PDB entry 8C7U | X-ray diffraction, 3.15 A resolution | chains B and F of the 6 polymer chains in the assembly

[Chain B]
Protein: GTP-sensing transcriptional pleiotropic repressor CodY
Source organism: Enterococcus faecalis (strain ATCC 700802 / V583)
Reference sequence: A0A1B4XP18 (A0A1B4XP18_ENTFL); residue numbers follow UniProt; this construct covers 1-260
Amino-acid sequence (262 residues; row label = number of the first residue in the row; numbers below 1 keep their minus sign (Gly-1 is residue -1)):
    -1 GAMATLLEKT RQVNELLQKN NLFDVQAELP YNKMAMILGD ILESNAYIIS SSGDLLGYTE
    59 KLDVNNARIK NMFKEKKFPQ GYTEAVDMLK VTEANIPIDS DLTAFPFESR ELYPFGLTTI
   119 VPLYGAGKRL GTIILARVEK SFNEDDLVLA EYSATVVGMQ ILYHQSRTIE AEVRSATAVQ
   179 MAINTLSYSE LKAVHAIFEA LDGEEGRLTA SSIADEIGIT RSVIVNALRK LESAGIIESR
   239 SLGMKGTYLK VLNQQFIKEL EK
Disordered / not traced: -1
Construct notes: expression tag (-1 to 0)
Small-molecule neighbours: leucine (LEU): Arg66, Ile67, Met70, Phe76, Tyr80, Thr101, Ala102, Phe103, Pro104, Phe105
Reported in the primary citation:
  - binding site for leucine: Arg66
  - mutagenesis - K74A: unchanged binding to leucine
  - mutagenesis - K74A: decreased binding to DNA
  - mutagenesis - Y186A/R238A/L240A/Y246A: abolished binding to DNA

[Chain F]
Molecule: 30-nt DNA strand
Sequence (30 nucleotides; row label = number of the first residue in the row):
     1 GATAATTTTC AGAATTTTCA GAAAATTTAG

[Chain B / chain F interface]
Residue-residue contacts (14):
  Ser185(B) with DC19(F), hydrogen bond to the phosphate
  Tyr186(B) with DC19(F), phosphate contact
  Ser187(B) with DC19(F), hydrogen bond to the phosphate
  Ile217(B) with DA20(F), phosphate contact
  Thr218(B) with DA20(F), hydrogen bond to the phosphate; DG21(F), base contact
  Ser220(B) with DG21(F), hydrogen bond to the base
  Leu240(B) with DT27(F), sugar contact; DT28(F), sugar contact
  Gly241(B) with DT27(F), hydrogen bond to the sugar
  Met242(B) with DT27(F), hydrogen bond to the base; DT28(F), base contact
  Lys243(B) with DT28(F), phosphate contact; DA29(F), phosphate contact
Other interface residues (no listed pair), chain B (14 interface residues in all): Glu188, Gly216, Val221, Ser239
Other interface residues (no listed pair), chain F (7 interface residues in all): DT18

[In short]
14 residues of chain B and 7 residues of chain F are in contact, with 6 hydrogen bonds. Among the polar pairs
are Ser220(B)-DG21(F), Met242(B)-DT27(F) and Gly241(B)-DT27(F). Chain B binds leucine. The paper reports a
binding site for leucine at Arg66(B); K74A of chain B reduces binding to DNA.
Here chain B is GTP-sensing transcriptional pleiotropic repressor CodY (Enterococcus faecalis (strain ATCC
700802 / V583)) and chain F is a 30-nt DNA strand. Entry 8C7U (Transcriptional pleiotropic repressor CodY from
Enterococcus faecalis in complex with Leu and a 30-bp DNA fragment ...) was determined by X-ray diffraction
together with 8C7S and 8C7O from the same study.
